3TBW - chains A and I of the 3 polymer chains in the assembly; structure by X-ray diffraction, 2.15 A resolution.

Chain A:
Name: H-2 class I histocompatibility antigen, D-B alpha chain
Organism: Mus musculus
Reference sequence: P01899 (HA11_MOUSE); aligned to UniProt positions 25-300 over residues 1-276 (the alignment contains insertions or deletions, so no single offset holds)
Chain sequence (276 residues; row label = number of the first residue in the row):
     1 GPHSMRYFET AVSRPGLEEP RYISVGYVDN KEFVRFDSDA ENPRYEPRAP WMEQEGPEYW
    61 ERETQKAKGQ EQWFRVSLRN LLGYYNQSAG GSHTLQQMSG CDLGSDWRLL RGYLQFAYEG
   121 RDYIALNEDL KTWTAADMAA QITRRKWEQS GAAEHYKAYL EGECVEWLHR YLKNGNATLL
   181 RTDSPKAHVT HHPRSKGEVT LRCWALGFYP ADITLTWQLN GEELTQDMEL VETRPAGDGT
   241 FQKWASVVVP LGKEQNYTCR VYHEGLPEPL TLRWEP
Disordered / not traced: 275-276
Disulfide bonds: Cys101-Cys164, Cys203-Cys259

Chain I:
Name: Glycoprotein gpc
Reference sequence: P07399 (GLYC_LYCVW); residues 1-9 here correspond to UniProt positions 33-41 (UniProt number = residue number + 32)
Chain sequence (9 residues; numbered 1 to 9; the number before each row is that of its first residue):
     1 KGPSNFATM
Construct notes: engineered mutation Gly2 (Ala34 in P07399), Pro3 (Val35 in P07399), Ser4 (Tyr36 in P07399), Met9 (Cys41 in P07399)
Swiss-Prot annotation at these positions:
  - site: Lys1 (Important for GP-C-mediated membrane fusion)

Chain A / chain I interface:
Pairs across the interface - 48 pairs, chain A then chain I:
  Met5(A) - Lys1(I)
  Tyr7(A) - Lys1(I)  hydrogen bond (side chain-backbone)
  Tyr7(A) - Gly2(I)
  Glu9(A) - Pro3(I)
  Tyr59(A) - Lys1(I)
  Arg62(A) - Lys1(I)
  Glu63(A) - Lys1(I)
  Glu63(A) - Gly2(I)
  Lys66(A) - Gly2(I)  hydrogen bond (side chain-backbone)
  Lys66(A) - Pro3(I)
  Gln70(A) - Pro3(I)  hydrogen bond (side chain-backbone)
  Gln70(A) - Ser4(I)
  Gln70(A) - Asn5(I)  hydrogen bond (side chain-backbone)
  Trp73(A) - Asn5(I)
  Trp73(A) - Phe6(I)  hydrogen bond (side chain-backbone)
  Trp73(A) - Ala7(I)  hydrogen bond (side chain-backbone)
  Trp73(A) - Thr8(I)
  Trp73(A) - Met9(I)  hydrophobic
  Val76(A) - Thr8(I)
  Ser77(A) - Thr8(I)
  Ser77(A) - Met9(I)  hydrogen bond (side chain-backbone)
  Asn80(A) - Thr8(I)
  Asn80(A) - Met9(I)
  Leu81(A) - Met9(I)  hydrophobic
  Tyr84(A) - Met9(I)  hydrogen bond (side chain-backbone)
  Leu95(A) - Met9(I)  hydrophobic
  Gln97(A) - Pro3(I)
  Gln97(A) - Asn5(I)  hydrogen bond
  Ser99(A) - Pro3(I)
  Phe116(A) - Asn5(I)
  Phe116(A) - Met9(I)  hydrophobic
  Tyr123(A) - Met9(I)  hydrophobic
  Thr143(A) - Met9(I)  hydrogen bond (side chain-backbone)
  Lys146(A) - Thr8(I)  hydrogen bond (side chain-backbone)
  Lys146(A) - Met9(I)
  Trp147(A) - Ala7(I)  hydrogen bond (side chain-backbone)
  Trp147(A) - Thr8(I)  hydrogen bond (side chain-backbone)
  Trp147(A) - Met9(I)  hydrophobic
  Ser150(A) - Ala7(I)
  His155(A) - Phe6(I)
  Tyr156(A) - Asn5(I)
  Tyr156(A) - Phe6(I)  hydrogen bond (side chain-backbone)
  Tyr159(A) - Lys1(I)  hydrogen bond (side chain-backbone)
  Tyr159(A) - Gly2(I)
  Tyr159(A) - Pro3(I)
  Glu163(A) - Lys1(I)
  Trp167(A) - Lys1(I)
  Tyr171(A) - Lys1(I)  hydrogen bond (side chain-backbone)
Interface residues without a listed pair, chain A (31 interface residues in all): Phe74, Ala152

In short:
31 residues of chain A face 9 of chain I across their interface; the contacts include 16 hydrogen bonds. Among
the polar pairs are Tyr7(A)-Lys1(I), Lys66(A)-Gly2(I) and Gln70(A)-Pro3(I).
Chain A is H-2 class I histocompatibility antigen, D-B alpha chain (Mus musculus) and chain I is Glycoprotein
gpc; the structure, CRYSTAL STRUCTURE OF THE MURINE CLASS I MAJOR HISTOCOMPATIBILITY COMPLEX H-2DB IN COMPLEX
WITH THE LCMV-DERIVED ..., was determined by X-ray diffraction.
